PDB entry 6E88 | electron microscopy, 4.80 A resolution (low resolution: residue-level contacts below are approximate; hydrogen-bond / salt-bridge calls are withheld) | chains J and L of the 12 polymer chains in the assembly

== Chain J ==
Protein: Tubulin beta-2 chain
From: Caenorhabditis elegans
Reference sequence: P52275 (TBB2_CAEEL); residues 1-426 here = UniProt positions 1-426
Sequence (426 residues; each row starts with the number of its first residue):
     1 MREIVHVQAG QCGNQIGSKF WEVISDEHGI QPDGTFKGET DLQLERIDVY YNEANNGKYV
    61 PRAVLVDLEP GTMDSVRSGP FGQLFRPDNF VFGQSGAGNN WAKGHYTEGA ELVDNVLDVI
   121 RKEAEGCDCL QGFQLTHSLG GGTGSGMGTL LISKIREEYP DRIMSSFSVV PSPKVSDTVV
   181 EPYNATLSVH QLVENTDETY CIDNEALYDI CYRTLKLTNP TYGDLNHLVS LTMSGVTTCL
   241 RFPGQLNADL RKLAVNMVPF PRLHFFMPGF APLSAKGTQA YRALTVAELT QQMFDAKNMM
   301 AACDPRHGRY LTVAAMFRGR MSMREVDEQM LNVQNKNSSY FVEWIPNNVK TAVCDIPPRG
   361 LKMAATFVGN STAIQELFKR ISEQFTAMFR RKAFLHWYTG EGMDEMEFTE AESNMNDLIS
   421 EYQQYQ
Residues lining bound ligands: GDP (guanosine-5'-diphosphate): Gly10, Gln11, Cys12, Gln15, Asn99, Ser138, Gly141, Gly142, Thr143, Gly144, Val169, Asp177, Asn204, Tyr222, Leu225, Asn226

== Chain L ==
Protein: Tubulin alpha-2 chain
From: Caenorhabditis elegans
Reference sequence: P34690 (TBA2_CAEEL); residue numbers follow UniProt; this construct covers 1-434
Sequence (434 residues; numbered 1 to 434; the number before each row is that of its first residue):
     1 MREVISIHVG QAGVQIGNAC WELYCLEHGI QPDGTMPTQS TNEGESFTTF FSDTGSGRYV
    61 PRSIFVDLEP TVVDEIRTGT YKKLFHPEQM ITGKEDAANN YARGHYTVGK ELIDTVLDRI
   121 RRLADNCSGL QGFFVFHSFG GGTGSGFTSL LMERLSVDYG KKSKLEFSIY PAPQVSTAVV
   181 EPYNSILTTH TTLEHSDCAF MVDNEAIYDI CRRNLDVERP SYTNLNRIIS QVVSSITASL
   241 RFDGALNVDL NEFQTNLVPY PRIHFPLAAY TPLISAEKAY HEALSVSDIT NSCFEPANQM
   301 VKCDPRHGKY MAVCLLYRGD VVPKDVNTAI AAIKTKRTIQ FVDWCPTGFK VGINYQPPTV
   361 VPGGDLAKVP RAVCMLSNTT AIAEAWSRLD YKFDLMYAKR AFVHWYVGEG MEEGEFTEAR
   421 EDLAALEKDY EEVG
Residues lining bound ligands: GTP (guanosine-5'-triphosphate): Gly10, Gln11, Ala12, Gln15, Leu68, Asp96, Ala97, Ala98, Asn99, Ser138, Gly140, Gly141, Gly142, Thr143, Gly144, Thr177, Glu181, Asn204, Tyr222, Asn226

== Chain J / chain L interface ==
Contacting residue pairs - 58 pairs, chain J then chain L:
  Gln11(J) - Ala245(L)
  Gln11(J) - Asn247(L)
  Pro70(J) - Met1(L)
  Gly98(J) - Glu252(L)
  Gly98(J) - Thr255(L)
  Asn99(J) - Glu252(L)
  Asn99(J) - Thr255(L)
  Lys103(J) - Lys161(L)
  Lys174(J) - Ala331(L)
  Val175(J) - Asn327(L)
  Val175(J) - Ala331(L)
  Ser176(J) - Thr347(L)
  Ser176(J) - Phe349(L)
  Asp177(J) - Phe349(L)
  Asp177(J) - Val351(L)
  Thr178(J) - Phe349(L)
  Val179(J) - Asn256(L)
  Val179(J) - Thr347(L)
  Val179(J) - Gly348(L)
  Val179(J) - Phe349(L)
  Pro182(J) - Thr347(L)
  Glu205(J) - Asn327(L)
  Tyr208(J) - Pro323(L)
  Tyr208(J) - Asn327(L)
  Tyr212(J) - Lys324(L)
  Leu217(J) - Lys324(L)
  Thr218(J) - Lys324(L)
  Asn219(J) - Val322(L)
  Pro220(J) - Val322(L)
  Pro220(J) - Pro323(L)
  Pro220(J) - Lys324(L)
  Tyr222(J) - Ala245(L)
  Tyr222(J) - Pro323(L)
  Gln384(J) - Thr347(L)
  Ala387(J) - Trp344(L)
  Met388(J) - Trp344(L)
  Met388(J) - Cys345(L)
  Met388(J) - Thr347(L)
  Arg391(J) - Tyr260(L)
  Arg391(J) - Trp344(L)
  Arg391(J) - Glu432(L)
  Arg391(J) - Val433(L)
  Lys392(J) - Tyr260(L)
  Ala393(J) - Pro259(L)
  Ala393(J) - Tyr260(L)
  Ala393(J) - Trp344(L)
  Phe394(J) - Thr255(L)
  Phe394(J) - Asn256(L)
  Phe394(J) - Val258(L)
  Phe394(J) - Pro259(L)
  His396(J) - Val258(L)
  His396(J) - Pro259(L)
  His396(J) - Tyr260(L)
  His396(J) - Pro261(L)
  Trp397(J) - Gln254(L)
  Trp397(J) - Thr255(L)
  Trp397(J) - Val258(L)
  Glu401(J) - Lys161(L)
Interface residues without a listed pair, chain J (37 interface residues in all): Gln15, Glu69, Gln94, Ser95, Gly96, Thr107, Val180
Interface residues without a listed pair, chain L (35 interface residues in all): Ser128, Gln131, Gly244, Leu246, Asp249, Asn251, Ile330, Lys334, Pro346, Lys350

== In short ==
37 residues of chain J and 35 residues of chain L are in contact. Chain J binds GDP. Ligands of chain L: GTP.
Here chain J is Tubulin beta-2 chain and chain L is Tubulin alpha-2 chain, both from Caenorhabditis elegans.
Entry 6E88 (Cryo-EM structure of C. elegans GDP-microtubule) was determined by electron microscopy.
